PDB entry 1K94 | X-ray diffraction, 1.70 A resolution | chains A and B

# Chain A
Name: Grancalcin
Organism: Homo sapiens
UniProt: P28676 (GRAN_HUMAN); residue numbers follow UniProt; this construct covers 53-217
Sequence (165 residues; numbered 53 to 217; the number before each row is that of its first residue):
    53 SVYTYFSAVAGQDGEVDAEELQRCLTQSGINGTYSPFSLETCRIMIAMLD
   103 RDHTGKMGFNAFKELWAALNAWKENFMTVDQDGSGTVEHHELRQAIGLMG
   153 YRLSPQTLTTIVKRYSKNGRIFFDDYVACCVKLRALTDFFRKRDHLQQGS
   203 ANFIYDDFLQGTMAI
Bound ions: Ca2+ site 1: Ala-62, Asp-65, Glu-67, Glu-72; Ca2+ site 2: Asp-132, Asp-134, Ser-136, Thr-138, Glu-140, Glu-143
Curated features (UniProtKB/Swiss-Prot):
  - binding site (Ca(2+)): Asp-65, Asp-69, Glu-71, Asp-132, Asp-134, Ser-136, Thr-138, Glu-143

# Chain B
Name: Grancalcin
Organism: Homo sapiens
UniProt: P28676 (GRAN_HUMAN); residues 353-517 here correspond to UniProt positions 53-217 (UniProt number = residue number - 300)
Sequence (165 residues; row label = number of the first residue in the row):
   353 SVYTYFSAVAGQDGEVDAEELQRCLTQSGINGTYSPFSLETCRIMIAMLD
   403 RDHTGKMGFNAFKELWAALNAWKENFMTVDQDGSGTVEHHELRQAIGLMG
   453 YRLSPQTLTTIVKRYSKNGRIFFDDYVACCVKLRALTDFFRKRDHLQQGS
   503 ANFIYDDFLQGTMAI
Bound ions: Ca2+: Asp-432, Asp-434, Ser-436, Thr-438, Glu-440, Glu-443
Curated features (UniProtKB/Swiss-Prot):
  - binding site (Ca(2+)): Asp-365, Asp-369, Glu-371, Asp-432, Asp-434, Ser-436, Thr-438, Glu-443

# Chain A / chain B interface
Residue-residue contacts - 81 pairs, chain A then chain B:
  Glu-92(A) / Arg-466(B)  salt bridge
  Arg-95(A) / Arg-466(B)
  His-105(A) / Lys-465(B)  hydrogen bond (backbone-side chain)
  Tyr-153(A) / Tyr-507(B)
  Leu-155(A) / Asp-508(B)
  Leu-155(A) / Leu-511(B)  hydrophobic
  Ser-156(A) / Asp-508(B)  hydrogen bond
  Gln-158(A) / Gln-512(B)  hydrogen bond
  Thr-159(A) / Asp-508(B)  hydrogen bond
  Thr-159(A) / Gln-512(B)
  Thr-162(A) / Gln-512(B)  hydrogen bond
  Thr-162(A) / Ala-516(B)
  Lys-165(A) / His-405(B)
  Lys-165(A) / Thr-406(B)
  Lys-165(A) / Gly-407(B)
  Arg-166(A) / Glu-392(B)  salt bridge
  Arg-166(A) / Arg-395(B)  hydrogen bond (backbone-side chain)
  Arg-166(A) / Ile-396(B)
  Arg-166(A) / Met-515(B)
  Arg-166(A) / Ala-516(B)  hydrogen bond (side chain-backbone)
  Arg-166(A) / Ile-517(B)  hydrogen bond (side chain-backbone)
  Tyr-167(A) / Arg-395(B)
  Tyr-167(A) / Met-515(B)
  Ser-168(A) / Arg-395(B)  hydrogen bond (backbone-side chain)
  Lys-169(A) / Arg-395(B)
  Asp-177(A) / Arg-395(B)  salt bridge
  Cys-181(A) / Met-515(B)  hydrophobic
  Lys-184(A) / Thr-514(B)  hydrogen bond (side chain-backbone)
  Lys-184(A) / Met-515(B)
  Lys-184(A) / Ile-517(B)  hydrogen bond (side chain-backbone)
  Leu-185(A) / Met-515(B)  hydrophobic
  Leu-188(A) / Phe-510(B)
  Leu-188(A) / Leu-511(B)  hydrophobic
  Leu-188(A) / Thr-514(B)
  Leu-188(A) / Met-515(B)  hydrophobic
  Thr-189(A) / Tyr-507(B)  hydrogen bond
  Phe-191(A) / Phe-510(B)  hydrophobic
  Phe-192(A) / Phe-505(B)
  Phe-192(A) / Tyr-507(B)  hydrophobic
  Phe-192(A) / Phe-510(B)  hydrophobic
  Gly-201(A) / Ile-506(B)
  Gly-201(A) / Tyr-507(B)  hydrogen bond (backbone-backbone)
  Ser-202(A) / Asn-504(B)
  Ser-202(A) / Phe-505(B)
  Ala-203(A) / Ala-503(B)
  Ala-203(A) / Asn-504(B)
  Ala-203(A) / Phe-505(B)  hydrogen bond (backbone-backbone)
  Asn-204(A) / Ala-503(B)
  Asn-204(A) / Asn-504(B)
  Phe-205(A) / Phe-492(B)
  Phe-205(A) / Ser-502(B)
  Phe-205(A) / Ala-503(B)  hydrogen bond (backbone-backbone)
  Phe-205(A) / Phe-505(B)  hydrophobic
  Ile-206(A) / Gly-501(B)
  Tyr-207(A) / Tyr-453(B)
  Tyr-207(A) / Arg-454(B)
  Tyr-207(A) / Thr-489(B)  hydrogen bond
  Tyr-207(A) / Phe-492(B)
  Tyr-207(A) / Gly-501(B)  hydrogen bond (backbone-backbone)
  Asp-208(A) / Leu-455(B)
  Asp-208(A) / Ser-456(B)  hydrogen bond
  Asp-208(A) / Thr-459(B)  hydrogen bond
  Phe-210(A) / Leu-488(B)
  Phe-210(A) / Phe-491(B)  hydrophobic
  Phe-210(A) / Phe-492(B)  hydrophobic
  Phe-210(A) / Phe-510(B)  hydrophobic
  Gln-212(A) / Ser-456(B)
  Gln-212(A) / Gln-458(B)  hydrogen bond
  Gln-212(A) / Thr-459(B)  hydrogen bond
  Gln-212(A) / Thr-462(B)
  Thr-214(A) / Lys-484(B)  hydrogen bond (backbone-side chain)
  Thr-214(A) / Leu-488(B)
  Thr-214(A) / Thr-514(B)
  Met-215(A) / Arg-466(B)
  Met-215(A) / Tyr-467(B)
  Met-215(A) / Lys-484(B)
  Met-215(A) / Leu-485(B)  hydrophobic
  Met-215(A) / Leu-488(B)  hydrophobic
  Ala-216(A) / Thr-462(B)
  Ile-217(A) / Arg-466(B)
  Ile-217(A) / Lys-484(B)  hydrogen bond (backbone-side chain)
Interface residues without a listed pair, chain A (39 interface residues in all): Ile-163, Asn-170, Leu-211
Interface residues without a listed pair, chain B (42 interface residues in all): Asp-369, Leu-391, Ala-399, Ile-463, Cys-481

# Summary
The interface between chain A and chain B involves 39 residues on one side and 42 on the other, with 23
hydrogen bonds and 3 salt bridges. Polar contacts include Glu-92(A)/Arg-466(B), Arg-166(A)/Glu-392(B) and
Asp-177(A)/Arg-395(B).
Both chains are Grancalcin (Homo sapiens). Entry 1K94 (Crystal structure of des(1-52)grancalcin with bound
calcium) was determined by X-ray diffraction, deposited together with 1K95.
